PDB entry 7QUW | X-ray diffraction, 1.65 A resolution | chain AAA

# Chain AAA
Protein: Protease 3C
Source organism: Coxsackievirus B3
Notes: EC 3.4.22.28
UniProtKB: P03313 (POLG_CXB3N); residues 1-180 here correspond to UniProt positions 1541-1720 (UniProt number = residue number + 1540)
Sequence (180 residues; numbered 1 to 180; the number before each row is that of its first residue):
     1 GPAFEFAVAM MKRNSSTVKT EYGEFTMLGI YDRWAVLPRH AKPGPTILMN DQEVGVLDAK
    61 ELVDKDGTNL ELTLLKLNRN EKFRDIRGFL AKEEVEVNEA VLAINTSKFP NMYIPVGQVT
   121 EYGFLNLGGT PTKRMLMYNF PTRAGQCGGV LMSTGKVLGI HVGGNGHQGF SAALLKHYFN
Glycans and other covalent adducts: MG-78 (I70) linked to Cys147
Small-molecule neighbours: MG-78 (I70; (1R,2S,5S)-N-{(2S,3R)-4-amino-3-hydroxy-4-oxo-1-[(3S)-2-oxopyrrolidin-3-yl]butan-2-yl}-3-[N-(tert-butylcarbamoyl)-3-methyl-L-valyl]-6,6-dimethyl-3-azabicyclo[3.1.0]hexane-2-carboxamide): Phe25, Arg39, His40, Glu71, Leu125, Asn126, Leu127, Gly128, Gly129, Thr142, Arg143, Ala144, Gly145, Gln146, His161, Val162, Gly163, Gly164, Asn165
Curated features (UniProtKB/Swiss-Prot):
  - active site (For protease 3C activity): His40, Glu71, Cys147
From the paper describing this entry:
  - binding site for MG-78: Arg39, His40, Asn126, Leu127, Gly128, Thr142, Gly145, Gln146, Cys147, His161, Gly164
  - catalytic residues: His40, Gly145, Gln146, Cys147

# Overview
MG-78 is covalently linked to Cys147. From UniProt: 3 active-site residues. From the paper: catalytic residues
His40, Gly145 and Gln146 among others; a binding site for MG-78 at Arg39, His40 and Asn126 among others.
Chain AAA is Protease 3C (Coxsackievirus B3); the structure, CVB3-3Cpro in complex with inhibitor MG-78, was
determined by X-ray diffraction (same publication as 7QL8, 7QUB and 7Z0P).
